5IB2 - chains A and B of the 3 polymer chains in the assembly; structure by X-ray diffraction, 1.44 A resolution.

[Chain A]
Protein: HLA class I histocompatibility antigen, B-27 alpha chain
From: Homo sapiens
UniProtKB: P03989 (1B27_HUMAN); residues 1-276 here correspond to UniProt positions 25-300 (UniProt number = residue number + 24)
Amino-acid sequence (276 residues; each row starts with the number of its first residue):
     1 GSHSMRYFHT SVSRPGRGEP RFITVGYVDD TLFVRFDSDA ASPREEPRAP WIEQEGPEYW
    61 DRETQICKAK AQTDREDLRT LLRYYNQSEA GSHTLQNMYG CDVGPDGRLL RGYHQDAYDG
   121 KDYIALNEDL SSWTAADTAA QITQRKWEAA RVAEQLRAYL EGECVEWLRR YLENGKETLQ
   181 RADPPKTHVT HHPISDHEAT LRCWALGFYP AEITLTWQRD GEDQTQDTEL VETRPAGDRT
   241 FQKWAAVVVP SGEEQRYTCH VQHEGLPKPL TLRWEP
Cystine bridges: Cys101-Cys164, Cys203-Cys259

[Chain B]
Protein: Beta-2-microglobulin
From: Homo sapiens
UniProtKB: P61769 (B2MG_HUMAN); residues 1-99 here correspond to UniProt positions 21-119 (UniProt number = residue number + 20)
Amino-acid sequence (100 residues; numbered 0 to 99; the number before each row is that of its first residue; numbering starts at 0):
     0 MIQRTPKIQV YSRHPAENGK SNFLNCYVSG FHPSDIEVDL LKNGERIEKV EHSDLSFSKD
    60 WSFYLLYYTE FTPTEKDEYA CRVNHVTLSQ PKIVKWDRDM
Disordered / not traced: 0
Construct notes: initiating methionine (0)
Cystine bridges: Cys25-Cys80
UniProt features mapped onto this chain:
  - modified residue: Gln2 (Pyrrolidone carboxylic acid)
  - glycosylation: Ile1 (N-linked (Glc) (glycation) isoleucine), Lys19 (N-linked (Glc) (glycation) lysine), Lys41 (N-linked (Glc) (glycation) lysine), Lys48 (N-linked (Glc) (glycation) lysine), Lys58 (N-linked (Glc) (glycation) lysine), Lys91 (N-linked (Glc) (glycation) lysine), Lys94 (N-linked (Glc) (glycation) lysine)

[How chain A and chain B interact]
Contacting residue pairs (53):
  Phe8(A) - Ser55(B)
  Phe8(A) - Phe56(B)  hydrophobic
  His9(A) - Phe56(B)
  Thr10(A) - Leu54(B)
  Thr10(A) - Phe56(B)
  Thr10(A) - Phe62(B)
  Val12(A) - Ser33(B)
  Ile23(A) - Leu54(B)
  Val25(A) - Asp53(B)
  Val25(A) - Ser55(B)
  Tyr27(A) - Ser55(B)
  Tyr27(A) - Tyr63(B)  hydrogen bond
  Arg35(A) - Asp53(B)  salt bridge
  Thr94(A) - His31(B)
  Thr94(A) - Phe62(B)
  Gln96(A) - His31(B)  hydrogen bond
  Gln96(A) - Phe56(B)
  Gln96(A) - Trp60(B)  hydrogen bond (side chain-backbone)
  Gln96(A) - Phe62(B)
  Asn97(A) - Phe56(B)
  Gln115(A) - Trp60(B)
  Asp116(A) - Trp60(B)
  Ala117(A) - Trp60(B)
  Asp119(A) - Ile1(B)
  Asp119(A) - His31(B)
  Gly120(A) - His31(B)
  Gly120(A) - Trp60(B)
  Lys121(A) - Ile1(B)
  Asp122(A) - Trp60(B)  hydrogen bond
  His192(A) - Asp98(B)  salt bridge
  Arg202(A) - Asp98(B)  hydrogen bond (side chain-backbone)
  Trp204(A) - Asp98(B)
  Trp204(A) - Met99(B)
  Val231(A) - Gln8(B)
  Glu232(A) - Lys6(B)  salt bridge
  Glu232(A) - Gln8(B)  hydrogen bond (backbone-side chain)
  Glu232(A) - Tyr26(B)
  Glu232(A) - Ser28(B)  hydrogen bond
  Arg234(A) - Gln8(B)  hydrogen bond
  Arg234(A) - Tyr10(B)
  Arg234(A) - Met99(B)  hydrogen bond (side chain-backbone)
  Pro235(A) - Tyr10(B)  hydrogen bond (backbone-side chain)
  Pro235(A) - Asn24(B)
  Pro235(A) - Tyr26(B)
  Ala236(A) - Arg12(B)  hydrogen bond (backbone-side chain)
  Ala236(A) - Asn24(B)  hydrogen bond (backbone-side chain)
  Gly237(A) - Arg12(B)  hydrogen bond (backbone-side chain)
  Gly237(A) - Leu65(B)
  Asp238(A) - Arg12(B)
  Gln242(A) - Tyr10(B)
  Gln242(A) - Ser11(B)  hydrogen bond (side chain-backbone)
  Gln242(A) - Arg12(B)  hydrogen bond (side chain-backbone)
  Trp244(A) - Met99(B)  hydrogen bond (side chain-backbone)
Interface residues without a listed pair, chain A (34 interface residues in all): Arg48, Met98, Leu206, Thr233
Interface residues without a listed pair, chain B (25 interface residues in all): Pro14, Asp34, Asp59, Arg97

[Overview]
The interface between chain A and chain B involves 34 residues on one side and 25 on the other, with 16
hydrogen bonds and 3 salt bridges. Polar pairs include Arg35(A)-Asp53(B), His192(A)-Asp98(B) and
Glu232(A)-Lys6(B).
Chain A is HLA class I histocompatibility antigen, B-27 alpha chain and chain B is Beta-2-microglobulin, both
from Homo sapiens; the structure, Crystal structure of HLA-B*27:05 complexed with the self-peptide pVIPR, was
determined by X-ray diffraction together with 5IB1, 5IB3, 5IB4 and 5IB5 from the same study.
